3IPM - chains P and Q of the 21 polymer chains in the assembly; structure by X-ray diffraction, 4.00 A resolution.

Chain P (and Q):
Molecule: Proteasome activator PA26, Proteasome-activating nucleotidase fusion protein
From: Trypanosoma brucei brucei
Notes: fragment: PA26 residues 2-223, PAN residues 424-430; chain Q of this document is another copy of the same molecule, construct and numbering; everything in this record applies to it too
Reference sequence: chimeric construct of Q38BM8, Q58576: residues 2-223 from Q38BM8 (Q38BM8_TRYB2) positions 2-223 (same numbers); residues 226-232 from Q58576 positions 424-430 (UniProt number = residue number + 198)
Sequence (239 residues; row label = number of the first residue in the row; numbers below 1 keep their minus sign (Met-6 is residue -6)):
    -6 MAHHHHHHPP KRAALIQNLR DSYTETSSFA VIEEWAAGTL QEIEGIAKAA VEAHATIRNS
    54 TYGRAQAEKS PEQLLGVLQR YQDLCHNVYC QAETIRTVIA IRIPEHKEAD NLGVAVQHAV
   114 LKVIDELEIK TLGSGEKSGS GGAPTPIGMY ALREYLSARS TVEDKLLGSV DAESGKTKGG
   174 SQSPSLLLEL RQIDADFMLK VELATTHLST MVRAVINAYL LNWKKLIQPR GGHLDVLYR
Not modelled in the structure: -6 to 3, 162-171
Construct notes: initiating methionine (-6); expression tag (-5 to 1); engineered mutation Ala102 (Glu in Q38BM8); linker (224-225)
Swiss-Prot annotation at these positions:
  - region: Leu230 to Arg232 (Docks into pockets in the proteasome alpha-ring to cause gate opening)
Reported in the primary citation:
  - mutagenesis - K100A, E102A, D103A, N104A: abolished catalytic activity with Proteasome subunit alpha
  - mutagenesis - E101A, L105A: unchanged binding to Proteasome subunit alpha
  - mutagenesis - Y231F: abolished catalytic activity

Chain P / chain Q interface:
Pairs across the interface (71):
  Arg5(P) - Glu18(Q)  salt bridge
  Arg5(P) - Phe22(Q)
  Arg5(P) - Trp216(Q)
  Leu8(P) - Ala29(Q)  hydrophobic
  Leu8(P) - Leu213(Q)  hydrophobic
  Ile9(P) - Leu213(Q)  hydrophobic
  Ile9(P) - Leu214(Q)  hydrophobic
  Leu12(P) - Arg206(Q)
  Arg13(P) - Asn210(Q)
  Arg13(P) - Leu214(Q)
  Tyr16(P) - Arg206(Q)  hydrogen bond
  Ala60(P) - Pro177(Q)
  Glu61(P) - Pro177(Q)
  Lys62(P) - Pro177(Q)
  Ser63(P) - Pro177(Q)
  Ser63(P) - Ser178(Q)  hydrogen bond
  Ser63(P) - Leu181(Q)
  Leu68(P) - Leu181(Q)  hydrophobic
  Gln72(P) - Arg51(Q)
  Gln75(P) - Gln185(Q)
  Gln75(P) - Asp189(Q)  hydrogen bond
  Asp76(P) - Arg51(Q)  salt bridge
  His79(P) - Leu192(Q)
  His79(P) - Glu195(Q)  salt bridge
  His79(P) - Leu196(Q)
  Tyr82(P) - Leu196(Q)  hydrophobic
  Tyr82(P) - His200(Q)
  Glu86(P) - His200(Q)  salt bridge
  Glu86(P) - Thr203(Q)  hydrogen bond
  Arg89(P) - Thr203(Q)
  Thr90(P) - Thr203(Q)  hydrogen bond
  Thr90(P) - Arg206(Q)
  Ala93(P) - Ala207(Q)  hydrophobic
  Ala93(P) - Asn210(Q)  hydrogen bond (backbone-side chain)
  Ile94(P) - Arg206(Q)
  Ile94(P) - Asn210(Q)
  Ile96(P) - Asn210(Q)  hydrogen bond (backbone-side chain)
  Ile96(P) - Leu214(Q)
  Glu98(P) - Asn215(Q)
  Glu98(P) - Lys218(Q)
  His99(P) - Ala108(Q)
  His99(P) - Val109(Q)
  His99(P) - Asn215(Q)  hydrogen bond (backbone-side chain)
  Ile122(P) - Ala136(Q)
  Lys130(P) - Glu129(Q)
  Lys130(P) - Ser131(Q)
  Lys130(P) - Pro137(Q)
  Met142(P) - Leu196(Q)  hydrophobic
  Tyr143(P) - Glu129(Q)
  Tyr143(P) - Asp189(Q)
  Tyr143(P) - Lys193(Q)
  Leu145(P) - Gln185(Q)
  Arg146(P) - Glu182(Q)  salt bridge
  Arg146(P) - Gln185(Q)
  Arg146(P) - Ile186(Q)
  Arg146(P) - Asp189(Q)
  Leu149(P) - Ser178(Q)
  Leu149(P) - Leu181(Q)
  Leu149(P) - Glu182(Q)
  Ser150(P) - Glu182(Q)  hydrogen bond
  Arg152(P) - Ser178(Q)
  Ser153(P) - Ser176(Q)
  Ser153(P) - Ser178(Q)
  Ser153(P) - Leu179(Q)
  Ser153(P) - Glu182(Q)  hydrogen bond
  Glu156(P) - Ser176(Q)  hydrogen bond
  Glu156(P) - Pro177(Q)
  Glu156(P) - Ser178(Q)  hydrogen bond
  Asp157(P) - Ser174(Q)  hydrogen bond
  Asp157(P) - Ser176(Q)
  Leu160(P) - Gln175(Q)
Interface residues without a listed pair, chain P (44 interface residues in all): Cys83, Arg95, Glu101, Ser127, Gly128, Gly132, Ser133
Interface residues without a listed pair, chain Q (39 interface residues in all): Gly132, Gly134, Gly135, Thr199

In short:
Chain P and chain Q form an interface of 44 and 39 residues respectively; the contacts include 13 hydrogen
bonds and 5 salt bridges. Polar pairs include Arg5(P)-Glu18(Q), Asp76(P)-Arg51(Q) and His79(P)-Glu195(Q). The
paper reports that K100A, E102A and D103A of chain P, among others, abolish catalytic activity with Proteasome
subunit alpha; Y231F of chain P abolishes catalytic activity; 7 substitutions were tested in all.
Chain P and chain Q are both Proteasome activator PA26, Proteasome-activating nucleotidase fusion protein
(Trypanosoma brucei brucei); the structure, Crystal Structure of Archaeal 20S Proteasome in Complex with the
C-terminus of PAN, was determined by X-ray diffraction.
